4BOG - chains 3 and Z of the 30 polymer chains in the assembly; structure by electron microscopy, 50.00 A resolution (very low resolution: no residue pairs are listed; an interface is given only as per-side residue counts).

Chain 3:
Protein: Acetylcholine receptor gamma subunit
From: Torpedo marmorata
UniProtKB: Q6S3H9 (Q6S3H9_TORMA); residues -16 to 488 here correspond to UniProt positions 1-505 (UniProt number = residue number + 17)
Sequence (505 residues; each row starts with the number of its first residue; numbers below 1 keep their minus sign (Met-16 is residue -16)):
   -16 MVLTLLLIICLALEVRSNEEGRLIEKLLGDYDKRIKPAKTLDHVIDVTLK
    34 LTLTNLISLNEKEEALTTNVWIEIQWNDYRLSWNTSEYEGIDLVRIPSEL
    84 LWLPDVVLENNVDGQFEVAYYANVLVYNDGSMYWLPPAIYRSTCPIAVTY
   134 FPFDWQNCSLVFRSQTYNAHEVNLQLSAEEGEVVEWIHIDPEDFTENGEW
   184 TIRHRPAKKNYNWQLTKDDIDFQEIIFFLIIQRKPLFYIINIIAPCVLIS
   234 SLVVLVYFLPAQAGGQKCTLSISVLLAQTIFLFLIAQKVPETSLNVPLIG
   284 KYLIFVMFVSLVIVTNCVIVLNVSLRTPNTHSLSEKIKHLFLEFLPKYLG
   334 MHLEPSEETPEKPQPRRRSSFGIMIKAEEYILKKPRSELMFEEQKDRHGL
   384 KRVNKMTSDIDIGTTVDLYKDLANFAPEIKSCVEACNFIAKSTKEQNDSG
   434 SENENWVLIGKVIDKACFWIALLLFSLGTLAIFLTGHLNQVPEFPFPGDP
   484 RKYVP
Disordered / not traced: -16 to 0, 165-171, 315-413, 478-488
Disulfides: Cys127-Cys141

Chain Z:
Protein: Acetylcholine receptor subunit alpha
From: Torpedo marmorata
UniProtKB: P02711 (ACHA_TORMA); residues -23 to 437 here correspond to UniProt positions 1-461 (UniProt number = residue number + 24)
Sequence (461 residues; numbered -23 to 437; the number before each row is that of its first residue; numbers below 1 keep their minus sign (Met-23 is residue -23)):
   -23 MILCSYWHVGLVLLLFSCCGLVLGSEHETRLVANLLENYNKVIRPVEHHT
    27 HFVDITVGLQLIQLINVDEVNQIVETNVRLRQQWIDVRLRWNPADYGGIK
    77 KIRLPSDDVWLPDLVLYNNADGDFAIVHMTKLLLDYTGKIMWTPPAIFKS
   127 YCEIIVTHFPFDQQNCTMKLGIWTYDGTKVSISPESDRPDLSTFMESGEW
   177 VMKDYRGWKHWVYYTCCPDTPYLDITYHFIMQRIPLYFVVNVIIPCLLFS
   227 FLTVLVFYLPTDSGEKMTLSISVLLSLTVFLLVIVELIPSTSSAVPLIGK
   277 YMLFTMIFVISSIIVTVVVINTHHRSPSTHTMPQWVRKIFINTIPNVMFF
   327 STMKRASKEKQENKIFADDIDISDISGKQVTGEVIFQTPLIKNPDVKSAI
   377 EGVKYIAEHMKSDEESSNAAEEWKYVAMVIDHILLCVFMLICIIGTVSVF
   427 AGRLIELSQEG
Disordered / not traced: -23 to 0, 307-373
Disulfides: Cys128-Cys142, Cys192-Cys193
Swiss-Prot annotation at these positions:
  - glycosylation: Asn141 (N-linked (GlcNAc...) asparagine)

Chain 3 / chain Z interface:
At this resolution (50 A) residue pairs are not listed: 38 residues of chain 3 and 36 of chain Z lie at the interface.

Overview:
38 residues of chain 3 and 36 residues of chain Z are in contact.
Chain 3 is Acetylcholine receptor gamma subunit and chain Z is Acetylcholine receptor subunit alpha, both from
Torpedo marmorata; the structure, The structure and super-organization of acetylcholine receptor-rapsyn
complexes, was determined by electron microscopy together with 4BOI, 4BON, 4BOO, 4BOR and 4BOT from the same
study.
